PDB entry 6H39 | X-ray diffraction, 2.50 A resolution | chains F and G of the 28 polymer chains in the assembly

[Chain F]
Name: Probable proteasome subunit alpha type-7
From: Saccharomyces cerevisiae (strain ATCC 204508 / S288c)
Notes: EC 3.4.25.1
Reference sequence: P21242 (PSA7_YEAST); residues -3 to 284 here correspond to UniProt positions 1-288 (UniProt number = residue number + 4)
Chain sequence (288 residues; each row starts with the number of its first residue; numbers below 1 keep their minus sign (Met-3 is residue -3)):
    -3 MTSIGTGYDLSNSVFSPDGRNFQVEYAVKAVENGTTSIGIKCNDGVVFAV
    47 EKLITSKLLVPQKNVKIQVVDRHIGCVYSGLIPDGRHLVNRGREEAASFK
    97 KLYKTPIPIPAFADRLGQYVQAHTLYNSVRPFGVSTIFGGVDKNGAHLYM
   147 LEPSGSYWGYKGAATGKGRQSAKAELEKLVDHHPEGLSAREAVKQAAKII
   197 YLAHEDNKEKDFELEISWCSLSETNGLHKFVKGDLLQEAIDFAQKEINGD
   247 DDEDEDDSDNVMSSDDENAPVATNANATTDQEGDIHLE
Unresolved in the structure: -3 to 1, 245-284
Curated features (UniProtKB/Swiss-Prot):
  - modified residue: Thr-2 (N-acetylthreonine)

[Chain G]
Name: Proteasome subunit alpha type-1
From: Saccharomyces cerevisiae (strain ATCC 204508 / S288c)
Notes: EC 3.4.25.1
Reference sequence: P21243 (PSA1_YEAST); residues -8 to 243 here correspond to UniProt positions 1-252 (UniProt number = residue number + 9)
Chain sequence (252 residues; row label = number of the first residue in the row; numbers below 1 keep their minus sign (Met-8 is residue -8)):
    -8 MSGAAAASAAGYDRHITIFSPEGRLYQVEYAFKATNQTNINSLAVRGKDC
    42 TVVISQKKVPDKLLDPTTVSYIFCISRTIGMVVNGPIPDARNAALRAKAE
    92 AAEFRYKYGYDMPCDVLAKRMANLSQIYTQRAYMRPLGVILTFVSVDEEL
   142 GPSIYKTDPAGYYVGYKATATGPKQQEITTNLENHFKKSKIDHINEESWE
   192 KVVEFAITHMIDALGTEFSKNDLEVGVATKDKFFTLSAENIEERLVAIAE
   242 QD
Unresolved in the structure: -8 to 1, 243
Bound ions: Mg2+: Thr8, Tyr119, Arg122, Met125

[Chain F / chain G interface]
Pairs across the interface - 64 pairs, chain F then chain G:
  Thr2(F) with His6(G), hydrogen bond (backbone-side chain)
  Gly3(F) with His6(G)
  Tyr4(F) with Arg5(G); His6(G); Tyr21(G)
  Ser9(F) with Arg126(G)
  Val10(F) with His6(G); Gln18(G)
  Phe11(F) with Gln18(G), hydrogen bond (backbone-side chain); Tyr21(G); Ala22(G), hydrophobic; Ala25(G), hydrophobic; Arg126(G); Pro127(G)
  Ser12(F) with Tyr21(G)
  Pro13(F) with Tyr21(G), hydrophobic; Lys24(G), hydrogen bond (backbone-side chain)
  Asp14(F) with Lys24(G)
  Gly15(F) with Tyr21(G); Ala25(G)
  Lys37(F) with Asp56(G), salt bridge
  Asp110(F) with Arg82(G)
  Gln114(F) with Arg82(G), hydrogen bond (side chain-backbone); Asn83(G); Leu86(G)
  Gln117(F) with Pro79(G); Asp80(G); Asn83(G), hydrogen bond; Arg126(G)
  Thr120(F) with Arg126(G), hydrogen bond (backbone-side chain)
  Leu121(F) with Asn83(G); Tyr124(G); Arg126(G); Leu128(G), hydrophobic
  Tyr122(F) with Tyr124(G); Met125(G), hydrophobic
  Ser150(F) with Pro79(G)
  Gly151(F) with Pro79(G)
  Ser152(F) with Ile78(G); Pro79(G)
  Tyr153(F) with Arg82(G), hydrogen bond (backbone-side chain)
  Trp154(F) with Leu55(G), hydrophobic; Thr59(G); Val60(G), hydrophobic; Ser61(G); Tyr62(G); Ile78(G), hydrophobic; Arg82(G)
  Gly155(F) with Leu55(G); Asp56(G), hydrogen bond (backbone-backbone); Thr59(G), hydrogen bond (backbone-side chain)
  Tyr156(F) with Leu54(G); Leu55(G); Asp56(G)
  Lys157(F) with Lys53(G); Leu54(G), hydrogen bond (backbone-backbone); Leu55(G)
  Gly158(F) with Leu54(G), hydrogen bond (backbone-backbone)
  Lys169(F) with Leu54(G)
  Leu172(F) with Leu54(G)
  Glu173(F) with Lys53(G); Leu54(G)
  Val176(F) with Leu54(G), hydrophobic
  Asp177(F) with Lys53(G), salt bridge
Also at the interface, not in a pair above, chain F (32 interface residues in all): Tyr145
Also at the interface, not in a pair above, chain G (29 interface residues in all): Asp52, Pro57, Gly129

[Overview]
The interface between chain F and chain G involves 32 residues on one side and 29 on the other, with 11
hydrogen bonds and 2 salt bridges. Polar pairs include Lys37(F)-Asp56(G), Asp177(F)-Lys53(G) and
Thr2(F)-His6(G). Thr8(G), Tyr119(G), Arg122(G) and Met125(G) form the Mg2+ site.
Chain F is Probable proteasome subunit alpha type-7 and chain G is Proteasome subunit alpha type-1, both from
Saccharomyces cerevisiae (strain ATCC 204508 / S288c); the structure, Yeast 20S proteasome in complex with the
peptidic non-covalent binding inhibitor RTS-V5, was determined by X-ray diffraction together with 6CW8 from
the same study.
